PDB entry 1IXY | X-ray diffraction, 2.50 A resolution | chains E and A of the 3 polymer chains in the assembly

[Chain E]
Molecule: 13-nt DNA strand
Sequence (13 nucleotides; numbered 14 to 26; the number before each row is that of its first residue):
    14 CTATCTGAGT ATC

[Chain A]
Molecule: DNA beta-glucosyltransferase
Organism: Enterobacteria phage T4
Notes: EC 2.4.1.27
Reference sequence: P04547 (GSTB_BPT4); residue numbers follow UniProt; this construct covers 1-351
Chain sequence (351 residues; numbered 1 to 351; the number before each row is that of its first residue):
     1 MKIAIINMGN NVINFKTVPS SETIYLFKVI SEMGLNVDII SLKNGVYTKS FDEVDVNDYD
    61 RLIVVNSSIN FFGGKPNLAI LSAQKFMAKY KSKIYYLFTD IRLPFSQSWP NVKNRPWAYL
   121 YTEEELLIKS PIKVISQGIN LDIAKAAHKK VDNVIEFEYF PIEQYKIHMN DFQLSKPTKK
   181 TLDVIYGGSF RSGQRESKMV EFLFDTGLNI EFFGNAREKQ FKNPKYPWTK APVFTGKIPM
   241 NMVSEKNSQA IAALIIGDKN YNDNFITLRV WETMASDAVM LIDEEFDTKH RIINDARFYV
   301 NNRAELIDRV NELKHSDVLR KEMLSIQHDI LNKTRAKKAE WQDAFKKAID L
Metal / ion sites: Mg2+ near Glu-163 (its only coordinating residue here)
Ligand contacts: UDP (uridine-5'-diphosphate): Val-18, Tyr-186, Gly-187, Gly-188, Ser-189, Arg-191, Arg-195, Phe-213, Gly-214, Gly-236, Lys-237, Ile-238, Pro-239, Met-240, Val-243, Ile-256, Tyr-261, Thr-267, Leu-268, Arg-269, Glu-272

[How chain E and chain A interact]
Residue-residue contacts (13):
  DC14(E) / Lys-259(A)  sugar contact
  DT17(E) / Lys-150(A)  salt bridge to the phosphate
  DT19(E) / Arg-115(A)  base contact
  DG20(E) / Asn-70(A)  hydrogen bond to the base
  DG20(E) / Phe-71(A)  hydrogen bond to the base
  DG20(E) / Phe-72(A)  base contact
  DG20(E) / Gly-73(A)  sugar contact
  DG20(E) / Gly-74(A)  base contact
  DG20(E) / Arg-115(A)  hydrogen bond to the base
  DA21(E) / Phe-72(A)  base contact
  DG22(E) / Arg-217(A)  phosphate contact
  DT23(E) / Arg-217(A)  salt bridge to the phosphate
  DT23(E) / Lys-219(A)  salt bridge to the phosphate
Also at the interface, not in a pair above, chain E (10 interface residues in all): DT15, DA16, DC26
Also at the interface, not in a pair above, chain A (13 interface residues in all): Lys-16, Lys-75, Asn-260

[Summary]
Chain E and chain A form an interface of 10 and 13 residues respectively; the contacts include 3 hydrogen
bonds and 3 salt bridges. Polar contacts include DG20(E)/Asn-70(A), DG20(E)/Phe-71(A) and DG20(E)/Arg-115(A).
Ligands of chain A: UDP.
Chain E is a 13-nt DNA strand and chain A is DNA beta-glucosyltransferase (Enterobacteria phage T4); the
structure, Ternary complex of T4 phage BGT with UDP and a 13 mer DNA duplex, was determined by X-ray
diffraction, deposited together with 1M5R.
